PDB entry 5VN8 | electron microscopy, 3.60 A resolution | chains B and C of the 12 polymer chains in the assembly

[Chain B (and C)]
Name: Envelope glycoprotein gp160
Organism: Human immunodeficiency virus 1
Notes: chain C of this document is another copy of the same molecule, construct and numbering; everything in this record applies to it too
UniProt: B3UEZ6 (B3UEZ6_9HIV1); residues 512-664 here correspond to UniProt positions 516-668 (UniProt number = residue number + 4)
Sequence (153 residues; row label = number of the first residue in the row):
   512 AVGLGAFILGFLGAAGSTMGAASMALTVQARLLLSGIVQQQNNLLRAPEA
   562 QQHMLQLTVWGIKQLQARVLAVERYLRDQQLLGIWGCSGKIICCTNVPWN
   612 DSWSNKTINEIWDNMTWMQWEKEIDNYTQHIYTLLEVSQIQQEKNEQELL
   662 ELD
Not modelled in the structure: 550-563
Differences from the reference sequence: engineered mutation Pro559 (Ile563 in B3UEZ6), Cys605 (Thr609 in B3UEZ6)
Disulfides: Cys598-Cys604
Covalently attached groups: N-acetylglucosamine (NAG) linked to Asn611, Asn616, Asn625, Asn637

[How chain B and chain C interact]
Pairs across the interface (22; chain B residue first):
  Ile573(B) with Thr569(C); Ile573(C), hydrophobic
  Leu576(B) with Leu576(C), hydrophobic
  Val580(B) with Val580(C), hydrophobic
  Glu584(B) with Arg579(C), salt bridge
  Leu587(B) with Val583(C), hydrophobic; Leu587(C), hydrophobic
  Arg588(B) with Ala512(C)
  Gln591(B) with Tyr586(C), hydrogen bond; Ile602(C)
  Leu592(B) with Val513(C), hydrophobic; Ala541(C), hydrophobic; Leu544(C), hydrophobic; Leu545(C)
  Leu593(B) with Leu545(C), hydrophobic
  Ile595(B) with Ala541(C), hydrophobic; Leu545(C), hydrophobic
  Trp596(B) with Leu545(C), hydrophobic
  Gln640(B) with Ser546(C), hydrogen bond (side chain-backbone)
  Tyr643(B) with Leu545(C); Ser546(C)
  Glu647(B) with Arg542(C), salt bridge
Other interface residues (no listed pair), chain B (19 interface residues in all): Leu566, Thr569, Val570, Gln577, Val583
Other interface residues (no listed pair), chain C (19 interface residues in all): Met565, Gly572, Gly600

[In short]
Chain B and chain C each contribute 19 residues to their interface; the contacts include 2 hydrogen bonds and
2 salt bridges. Polar contacts include Glu584(B)-Arg579(C), Glu647(B)-Arg542(C) and Gln591(B)-Tyr586(C).
N-acetylglucosamine is covalently linked to Asn611(B), Asn616(B), Asn625(B) and Asn637(B).
Chain B and chain C are both Envelope glycoprotein gp160 (Human immunodeficiency virus 1); the structure,
Cryo-EM model of B41 SOSIP.664 in complex with fragment antigen binding variable domain of b12, was determined
by electron microscopy.
